PDB entry 8FPE | X-ray diffraction, 2.30 A resolution | chain A

# Chain A
Molecule: Nuclear receptor subfamily 1 group I member 2
Source organism: Homo sapiens
Reference sequence: O75469 (NR1I2_HUMAN), isoform O75469-3; residues 130-434 here correspond to UniProt positions 153-457 (UniProt number = residue number + 23)
Sequence (316 residues; row label = number of the first residue in the row):
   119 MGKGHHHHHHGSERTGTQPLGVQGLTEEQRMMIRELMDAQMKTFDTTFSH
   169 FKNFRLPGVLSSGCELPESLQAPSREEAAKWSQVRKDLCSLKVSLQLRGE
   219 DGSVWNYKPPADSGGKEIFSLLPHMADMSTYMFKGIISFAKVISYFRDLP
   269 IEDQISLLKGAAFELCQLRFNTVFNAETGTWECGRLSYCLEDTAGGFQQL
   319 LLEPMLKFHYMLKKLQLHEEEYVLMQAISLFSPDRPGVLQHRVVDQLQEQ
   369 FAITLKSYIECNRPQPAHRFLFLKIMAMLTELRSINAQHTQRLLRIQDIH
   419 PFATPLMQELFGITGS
Disordered / not traced: 119-141, 178-195
Construct notes: initiating methionine (119); expression tag (120-129)
Small-molecule neighbours: Y5B (N-[([1,1'-biphenyl]-4-yl)methyl]-N-[4-(1,1,1,3,3,3-hexafluoro-2-hydroxypropan-2-yl)phenyl]benzenesulfonamide): C207, S208, L209, V211, L240, M243, A244, M246, S247, Q285, F288, W299, L308, E321, M323, L324, H327, H407, R410, L411, I414, F420
From the paper describing this entry:
  - mutagenesis - W299A (>24-fold): decreased signaling in response to 3-bromo rifamycin S
  - mutagenesis - W299A: unchanged signaling in response to rifabutin
  - mutagenesis - W299A: unchanged signaling in response to rifampicin

# Overview
Ligands of chain A: compound Y5B. The paper reports that W299A reduces signaling in response to 3-bromo
rifamycin S; W299A leaves signaling in response to rifabutin unchanged.
Chain A is Nuclear receptor subfamily 1 group I member 2 (Homo sapiens); the structure, Crystal structure of
pregnane X receptor ligand binding domain complexed with T0901317 analog T0-BP, was determined by X-ray
diffraction, deposited together with 8E3N and 8EQZ.
